6OQU - chains A and D of the 22 polymer chains in the assembly; structure by electron microscopy, 3.20 A resolution.

Chain A:
Name: ATP synthase subunit alpha
Source organism: Escherichia coli
Notes: EC 7.1.2.2
UniProtKB: A0A073FQ32 (A0A073FQ32_ECOLX); residue numbers follow UniProt; this construct covers 1-513
Chain sequence (513 residues; numbered 1 to 513; the number before each row is that of its first residue):
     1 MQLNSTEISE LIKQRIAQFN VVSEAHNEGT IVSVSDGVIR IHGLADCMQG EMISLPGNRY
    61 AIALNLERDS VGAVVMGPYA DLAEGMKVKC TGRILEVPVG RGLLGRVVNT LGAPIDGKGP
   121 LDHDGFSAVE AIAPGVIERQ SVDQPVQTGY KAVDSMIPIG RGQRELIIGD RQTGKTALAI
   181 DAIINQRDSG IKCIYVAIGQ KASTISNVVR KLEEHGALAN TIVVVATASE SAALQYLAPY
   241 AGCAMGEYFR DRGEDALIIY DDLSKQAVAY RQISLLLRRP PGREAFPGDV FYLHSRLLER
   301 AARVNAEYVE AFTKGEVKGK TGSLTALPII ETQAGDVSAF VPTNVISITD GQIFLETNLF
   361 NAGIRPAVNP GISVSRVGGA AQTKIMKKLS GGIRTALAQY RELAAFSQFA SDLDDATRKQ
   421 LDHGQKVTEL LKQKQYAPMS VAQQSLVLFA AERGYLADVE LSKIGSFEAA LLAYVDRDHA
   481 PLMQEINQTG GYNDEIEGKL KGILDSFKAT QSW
Disordered / not traced: 1-3, 512-513
Ion coordination: Mg2+: Thr176 (together with ATP)
Residues lining bound ligands: ATP: Tyr150, Arg171, Gln172, Thr173, Gly174, Lys175, Thr176, Ala177, Phe360, Arg365, Pro366, Gln433, Lys434, Gln435

Chain D:
Name: ATP synthase subunit beta
Source organism: Escherichia coli
Notes: EC 7.1.2.2
UniProtKB: A0A0F6CB56 (A0A0F6CB56_ECOLX); residues 0-459 here correspond to UniProt positions 1-460 (UniProt number = residue number + 1)
Chain sequence (471 residues; numbered -11 to 459; the number before each row is that of its first residue; numbers below 1 keep their minus sign (Met-11 is residue -11)):
   -11 MRGSHHHHHH GMATGKIVQV IGAVVDVEFP QDAVPRVYDA LEVQNGNERL VLEVQQQLGG
    49 GIVRTIAMGS SDGLRRGLDV KDLEHPIEVP VGKATLGRIM NVLGEPVDMK GEIGEEERWA
   109 IHRAAPSYEE LSNSQELLET GIKVIDLMAP FAKGGKVGLF GGAGVGKTVN MMELIRNIAI
   169 EHSGYSVFAG VGERTREGND FYHEMTDSNV IDKVSLVYGQ MNEPPGNRLR VALTGLTMAE
   229 KFRDEGRDVL LFVDNIYRYT LAGTEVSALL GRMPSAVGYQ PTLAEEMGVL QERITSTKTG
   289 SITSVQAVYV PADDLTDPSP ATTFAHLDAT VVLSRQIASL GIYPAVDPLD STSRQLDPLV
   349 VGQEHYDTAR GVQSILQRYQ ELKDIIAILG MDELSEEDKL VVARARKIQR FLSQPFFVAE
   409 VFTGSPGKYV SLKDTIRGFK GIMEGEYDHL PEQAFYMVGS IEEAVEKAKK L
Disordered / not traced: -11 to -1
Sequence notes: initiating methionine (-11); expression tag (-10 to -1); conflict Ala137 (Cys138 in A0A0F6CB56)
Ion coordination: Mg2+: Thr156 (together with ADP, phosphate ion)
Residues lining bound ligands: ADP (adenosine-5'-diphosphate): Gly150, Ala151, Gly152, Val153, Gly154, Lys155, Thr156, Val157, Glu185, Tyr331, Phe404, Ala407, Phe410, Thr411

How chain A and chain D interact:
Contacting residue pairs (47; chain A residue first):
  Val32(A) with Gly47(D)
  Ser33(A) with Gln45(D), hydrogen bond (side chain-backbone)
  Val34(A) with Gln44(D); Gln45(D), hydrogen bond (backbone-backbone)
  Ser35(A) with Gln44(D)
  Asp36(A) with Gln43(D); Gln44(D), hydrogen bond; Arg260(D), salt bridge
  Tyr79(A) with Tyr26(D)
  Ala80(A) with Val25(D)
  Ala83(A) with Gln45(D)
  Glu84(A) with Gln19(D); Val22(D); Gln45(D), hydrogen bond (backbone-side chain); Gly47(D); Gly49(D), hydrogen bond (side chain-backbone)
  Val107(A) with Tyr116(D)
  Ile115(A) with Tyr116(D)
  Asp116(A) with Tyr116(D)
  Arg171(A) with Phe312(D)
  Gln172(A) with Arg342(D)
  Lys201(A) with Glu280(D); His314(D), hydrogen bond (side chain-backbone); Asp316(D), salt bridge
  Ala202(A) with Leu119(D); Glu280(D), hydrogen bond (backbone-side chain)
  Ser203(A) with Leu119(D)
  Ser206(A) with Tyr116(D); Asn121(D), hydrogen bond
  Asn207(A) with Asn121(D)
  Arg210(A) with Asn121(D), hydrogen bond
  Thr227(A) with Glu280(D)
  Ala228(A) with Glu280(D)
  Ser229(A) with Glu280(D), hydrogen bond
  Ala232(A) with Glu273(D), hydrogen bond (backbone-side chain)
  Arg271(A) with Ala264(D)
  Gln272(A) with Pro269(D); Thr270(D); Glu273(D), hydrogen bond
  Leu275(A) with Met261(D), hydrophobic; Pro262(D); Pro269(D), hydrophobic
  Leu276(A) with Arg260(D)
  Arg278(A) with Gly259(D), hydrogen bond (side chain-backbone); Met261(D)
  Ala285(A) with Ser263(D)
  Gln333(A) with Thr304(D)
Other interface residues (no listed pair), chain A (41 interface residues in all): Asp81, Leu82, Gln200, Glu230, Ser231, Val268, Arg279, Pro281, Glu284, Arg365
Other interface residues (no listed pair), chain D (37 interface residues in all): Arg24, Leu46, Gly48, Glu117, Ala272, Gly276, Ala309, Ala313, Thr340, Arg358

Overview:
41 residues of chain A and 37 residues of chain D are in contact, with 13 hydrogen bonds and 2 salt bridges.
Among the polar pairs are Asp36(A)-Arg260(D), Lys201(A)-Asp316(D) and Ser33(A)-Gln45(D). Ligands of chain A:
ATP. Bound to chain D: ADP.
Chain A is ATP synthase subunit alpha and chain D is ATP synthase subunit beta, both from Escherichia coli;
the structure, E. coli ATP synthase State 1d, was determined by electron microscopy (same publication as 6OQR,
6OQS, 6OQT, 6OQV, 6OQW, 6PQV and 3 further entries).
